7VI9 - chains B and G of the 7 polymer chains in the assembly; structure by electron microscopy, 5.03 A resolution (low resolution: residue-level contacts below are approximate; hydrogen-bond / salt-bridge calls are withheld).

# Chain B (and G)
Protein: Major capsid protein
Organism: Escherichia phage lambda
Notes: chain G of this document is another copy of the same molecule, construct and numbering; everything in this record applies to it too
Reference sequence: P03713 (CAPSD_LAMBD); residue numbers follow UniProt; this construct covers 1-341
Amino-acid sequence (341 residues; row label = number of the first residue in the row):
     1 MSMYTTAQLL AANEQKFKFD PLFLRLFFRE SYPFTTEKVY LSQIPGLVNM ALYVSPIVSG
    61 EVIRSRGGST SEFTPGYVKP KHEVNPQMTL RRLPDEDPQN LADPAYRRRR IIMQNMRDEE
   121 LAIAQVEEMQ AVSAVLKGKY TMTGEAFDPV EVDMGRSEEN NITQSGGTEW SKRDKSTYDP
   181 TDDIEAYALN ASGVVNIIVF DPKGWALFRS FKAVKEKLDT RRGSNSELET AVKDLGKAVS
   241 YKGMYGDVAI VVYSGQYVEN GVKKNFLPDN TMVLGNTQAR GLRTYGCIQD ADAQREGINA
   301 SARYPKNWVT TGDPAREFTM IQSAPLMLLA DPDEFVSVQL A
Not modelled in the structure: 1-6

# Chain B / chain G interface
Residue-residue contacts (9):
  Tyr-40(B) / Thr-36(G)
  Tyr-40(B) / Tyr-40(G)
  Tyr-40(B) / Gln-43(G)
  Ser-69(B) / Glu-72(G)
  Thr-70(B) / Glu-72(G)
  Ser-71(B) / Tyr-40(G)
  Ser-71(B) / Glu-72(G)
  Glu-72(B) / Tyr-40(G)
  Glu-72(B) / Glu-72(G)
Interface residues without a listed pair, chain B (7 interface residues in all): Gln-43, Arg-64
Interface residues without a listed pair, chain G (6 interface residues in all): Ser-42, Asp-148

# In short
Chain B and chain G form an interface of 7 and 6 residues respectively.
Chain B and chain G are both Major capsid protein (Escherichia phage lambda); the structure, Cryo-EM structure
of bacteriophage lambda procapsid at 5.03 Angstrom, was determined by electron microscopy (same publication as
7VIA, 7VII and 7VIK).
